PDB entry 6ACP | X-ray diffraction, 2.30 A resolution | chains A and B

== Chain A ==
Molecule: NAD-dependent protein deacylase sirtuin-5, mitochondrial
Organism: Homo sapiens
Notes: EC 3.5.1.-
Reference sequence: Q9NXA8 (SIR5_HUMAN); residue numbers follow UniProt; this construct covers 36-302
Amino-acid sequence (267 residues; row label = number of the first residue in the row):
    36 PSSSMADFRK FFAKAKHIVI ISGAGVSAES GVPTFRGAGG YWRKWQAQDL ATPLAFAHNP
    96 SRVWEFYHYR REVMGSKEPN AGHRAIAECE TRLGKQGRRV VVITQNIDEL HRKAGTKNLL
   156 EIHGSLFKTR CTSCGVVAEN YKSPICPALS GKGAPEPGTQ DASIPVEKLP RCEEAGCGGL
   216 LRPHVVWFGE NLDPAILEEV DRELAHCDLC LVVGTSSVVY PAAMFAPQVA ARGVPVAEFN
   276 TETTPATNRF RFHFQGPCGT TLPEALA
Disordered / not traced: 73-74
Ion coordination: Zn2+: Cys166, Cys169, Cys207, Cys212
Curated features (UniProtKB/Swiss-Prot):
  - active site: His158 (Proton acceptor)
  - binding site (NAD(+)): Gln140 to Asp143, Gly249 to Ser251, Asn275 to Glu277, Cys293
  - binding site (substrate): Tyr102, Arg105
  - binding site (Zn(2+)): Cys166, Cys169, Cys207, Cys212
  - mutagenesis: Thr69 (T69A: Abolishes enzyme activity), Tyr102 (Y102F: Increases the KM for desuccinylation), Arg105 (R105M: Increases the KM for desuccinylation. Does not affect deacetylase activity), His158 (H158A: Abolishes desuccinylation and deglutarylation activity)

== Chain B ==
Molecule: succinyl peptide H4K91
Amino-acid sequence (7 residues; numbered 88 to 94; the number before each row is that of its first residue):
    88 YALXRQG
Modified positions: SLL ((2S)-2-azanyl-6-[(4-hydroxy-4-oxo-butanoyl)amino]hexanoic acid) at position 91

== Interface between chain A and chain B ==
Pairs across the interface (27):
  Gln83(A) with Gln93(B)
  Ala86(A) with SLL_91(B)
  Tyr102(A) with SLL_91(B)
  Arg105(A) with SLL_91(B)
  Ile142(A) with SLL_91(B)
  His158(A) with SLL_91(B)
  Val220(A) with SLL_91(B)
  Val221(A) with SLL_91(B)
  Trp222(A) with SLL_91(B)
  Phe223(A) with SLL_91(B)
  Gly224(A) with Leu90(B); SLL_91(B), hydrogen bond (backbone-backbone)
  Glu225(A) with Leu90(B); SLL_91(B), hydrogen bond (backbone-backbone)
  Asn226(A) with Ala89(B); Leu90(B), hydrogen bond (side chain-backbone)
  Leu227(A) with Ala89(B), hydrogen bond (backbone-backbone)
  Leu232(A) with Ala89(B), hydrophobic
  Val253(A) with Gln93(B); Gly94(B), hydrogen bond (backbone-backbone)
  Val254(A) with Arg92(B)
  Tyr255(A) with Leu90(B); SLL_91(B); Arg92(B), hydrogen bond (backbone-backbone)
  Pro256(A) with Tyr88(B); Ala89(B); Leu90(B)
Other interface residues (no listed pair), chain A (21 interface residues in all): Arg71, Met259

== In short ==
21 residues of chain A and 7 residues of chain B are in contact; the contacts include 6 hydrogen bonds. Polar
pairs include Asn226(A)-Leu90(B), Gly224(A)-SLL_91(B) and Glu225(A)-SLL_91(B).
Here chain A is NAD-dependent protein deacylase sirtuin-5, mitochondrial (Homo sapiens) and chain B is
succinyl peptide H4K91. Entry 6ACP (histone lysine desuccinylase Sirt5 in complex with succinyl peptide H4K91)
was determined by X-ray diffraction.
